Entry 9MIB (electron microscopy, 2.80 A resolution); this record covers chains G and B of the 18 polymer chains in the assembly.

[Chain G]
Protein: RM20A3 heavy chain Fv
Source organism: Macaca mulatta
Chain sequence (125 residues; each row starts with the number of its first residue; a row labelled like 82A-82C holds insertion residues (82A, then the next letters in order)):
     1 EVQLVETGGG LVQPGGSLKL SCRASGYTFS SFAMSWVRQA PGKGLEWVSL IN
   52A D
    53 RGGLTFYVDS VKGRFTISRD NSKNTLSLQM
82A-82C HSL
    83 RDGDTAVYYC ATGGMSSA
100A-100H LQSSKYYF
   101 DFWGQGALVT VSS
Unresolved in the structure: 112-113
Cystine bridges: Cys22-Cys92

[Chain B]
Protein: Envelope glycoprotein gp160
Source organism: Human immunodeficiency virus 1
Reference sequence: Q2N0S6 (Q2N0S6_9HIV1); residues 512-664 here correspond to UniProt positions 509-661 (UniProt number = residue number - 3)
Chain sequence (153 residues; row label = number of the first residue in the row):
   512 AVGIGAVFLG FLGAAGSTMG AASMTLTVQA RNLLSGIVQQ QSNLLRAPEA QQHLLKLTVW
   572 GIKQLQARVL AVERYLRDQQ LLGIWGCSGK LICCTNVPWN SSWSNRNLSE IWDNMTWLQW
   632 DKEISNYTQI IYGLLEESQN QQEKNEQDLL ALD
Unresolved in the structure: 512-517, 547-568
Cystine bridges: Cys598-Cys604
Glycans and other covalent adducts: N-acetylglucosamine (NAG) linked to Asn611, Asn637
Construct notes: conflict Pro559 (Ile556 in Q2N0S6), Cys605 (Thr602 in Q2N0S6)

[Interface between chain G and chain B]
Contacting residue pairs - 5 pairs, chain G then chain B:
  Ala100(G) - Leu619(B)
  Leu100A(G) - Gly531(B)
  Leu100A(G) - Leu619(B)
  Leu100A(G) - Trp623(B)  hydrophobic
  Gln100B(G) - Leu619(B)
Interface residues without a listed pair, chain G (4 interface residues in all): Ser100C
Interface residues without a listed pair, chain B (4 interface residues in all): Ser534

[In short]
The chain G/chain B interface involves 4 residues from each chain. Covalently linked N-acetylglucosamine: at
Asn611(B) and Asn637(B).
Chain G is RM20A3 heavy chain Fv (Macaca mulatta) and chain B is Envelope glycoprotein gp160 (Human
immunodeficiency virus 1); the structure, 206-9C09 Fab in complex with HIV-1 GT1.1 v4.1 SOSIP Env trimer and
RM20A3 Fab, was determined by electron microscopy (same publication as 9MIA, 9MIC, 9MID, 9MIF, 9MIH, 9MII and
4 further entries).
